PDB entry 7UBN | electron microscopy, 3.36 A resolution | chains 1 and F of the 11 polymer chains in the assembly

== Chain 1 ==
Molecule: 61-nt DNA strand
Sequence (61 nucleotides; row label = number of the first residue in the row):
     1 CTTATTGAAT AAAATTGGGT AAATTTGACA CTATAATGGG TTAATTCGCT CGTTGTGGTA
    61 G
Disordered / not traced: 1-2, 42-45, 60-61

== Chain F ==
Molecule: RNA polymerase sigma factor RpoD
Organism: Escherichia coli
UniProt: Q0P6L9 (Q0P6L9_ECOLX); residue numbers follow UniProt; this construct covers 1-613
Chain sequence (627 residues; row label = number of the first residue in the row; numbers below 1 keep their minus sign (Met-13 is residue -13)):
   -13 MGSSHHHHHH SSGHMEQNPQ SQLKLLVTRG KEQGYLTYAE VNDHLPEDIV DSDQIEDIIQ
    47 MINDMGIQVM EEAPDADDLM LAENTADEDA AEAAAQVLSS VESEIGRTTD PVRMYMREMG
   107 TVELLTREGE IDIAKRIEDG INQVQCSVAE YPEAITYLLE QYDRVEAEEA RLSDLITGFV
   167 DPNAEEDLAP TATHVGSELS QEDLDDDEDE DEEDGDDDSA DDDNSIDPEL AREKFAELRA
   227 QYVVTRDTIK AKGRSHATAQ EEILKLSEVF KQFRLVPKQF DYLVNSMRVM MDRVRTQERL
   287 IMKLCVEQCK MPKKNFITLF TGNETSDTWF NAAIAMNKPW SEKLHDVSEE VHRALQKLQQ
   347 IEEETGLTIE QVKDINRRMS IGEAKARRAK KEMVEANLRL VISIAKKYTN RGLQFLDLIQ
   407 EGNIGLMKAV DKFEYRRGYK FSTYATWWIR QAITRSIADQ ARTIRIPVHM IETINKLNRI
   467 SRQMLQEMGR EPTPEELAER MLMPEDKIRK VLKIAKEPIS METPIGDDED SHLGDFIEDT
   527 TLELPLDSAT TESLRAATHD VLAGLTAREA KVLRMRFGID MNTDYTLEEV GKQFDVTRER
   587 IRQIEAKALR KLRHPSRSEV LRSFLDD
Disordered / not traced: -13 to 89, 166-214, 238-241, 448-551, 600-613
Differences from the reference sequence: expression tag (-13 to 0)

== Interface between chain 1 and chain F ==
Pairs across the interface - 48 pairs, chain 1 then chain F:
  DA23(1) - Arg586(F)  sugar contact
  DT24(1) - Arg554(F)  salt bridge to the phosphate
  DT24(1) - Arg586(F)  salt bridge to the phosphate
  DT24(1) - Gln589(F)  base contact
  DT25(1) - Val582(F)  phosphate contact
  DT25(1) - Thr583(F)  phosphate contact
  DT25(1) - Arg584(F)  phosphate contact
  DT25(1) - Glu585(F)  base contact
  DT25(1) - Arg586(F)  base contact
  DT25(1) - Gln589(F)  hydrogen bond to the base
  DT26(1) - Glu585(F)  base contact
  DA30(1) - Lys264(F)  phosphate contact
  DC31(1) - Lys264(F)  salt bridge to the phosphate
  DT32(1) - Tyr430(F)  hydrogen bond to the base
  DA33(1) - Glu420(F)  base contact
  DA33(1) - Arg423(F)  hydrogen bond to the base
  DA33(1) - Tyr425(F)  sugar contact
  DA33(1) - Tyr430(F)  stacking on the base
  DA33(1) - Trp433(F)  phosphate contact
  DT34(1) - Tyr425(F)  sugar contact
  DT34(1) - Thr429(F)  sugar contact
  DA35(1) - Arg113(F)  salt bridge to the phosphate
  DA35(1) - Tyr425(F)  phosphate contact
  DA35(1) - Lys426(F)  hydrogen bond to the phosphate
  DA35(1) - Thr429(F)  hydrogen bond to the phosphate
  DA36(1) - Lys426(F)  salt bridge to the phosphate
  DA36(1) - Ser428(F)  hydrogen bond to the phosphate
  DA36(1) - Thr429(F)  base contact
  DA36(1) - Thr432(F)  hydrogen bond to the base
  DT37(1) - Leu110(F)  base contact
  DT37(1) - Glu116(F)  base contact
  DT37(1) - Ala382(F)  base contact
  DT37(1) - Asn383(F)  hydrogen bond to the base
  DT37(1) - Arg385(F)  phosphate contact
  DT37(1) - Leu386(F)  hydrogen bond to the base
  DT37(1) - Ser389(F)  sugar contact
  DT37(1) - Ser428(F)  base contact
  DG38(1) - Met102(F)  base contact
  DG38(1) - Gly106(F)  base contact
  DG38(1) - Arg385(F)  salt bridge to the phosphate
  DG38(1) - Ile388(F)  sugar contact
  DG39(1) - Asp96(F)  hydrogen bond to the base
  DG39(1) - Val98(F)  base contact
  DG39(1) - Arg99(F)  hydrogen bond to the base
  DG39(1) - Met102(F)  base contact
  DG39(1) - Lys392(F)  salt bridge to the phosphate
  DG39(1) - Phe401(F)  sugar contact
  DG40(1) - Lys392(F)  phosphate contact
Interface residues without a listed pair, chain 1 (16 interface residues in all): DA28
Interface residues without a listed pair, chain F (38 interface residues in all): Arg103, Lys418, Phe419, Gly424, Trp434

== Summary ==
Chain 1 and chain F form an interface of 16 and 38 residues respectively, with 11 hydrogen bonds, 7 salt
bridges and 1 aromatic stacking contact. Among the polar pairs are DT25(1)-Gln589(F), DT32(1)-Tyr430(F) and
DA33(1)-Arg423(F).
Here chain 1 is a 61-nt DNA strand and chain F is RNA polymerase sigma factor RpoD (Escherichia coli). Entry
7UBN (Transcription antitermination complex: NusA-containing "engaged" Qlambda-loading complex) was determined
by electron microscopy, deposited together with 7UBJ, 7UBL and 7UBM.
